2VL5 - chains A and B; structure by X-ray diffraction, 2.10 A resolution.

Chain A:
Protein: CIIC1 anticollagen fab
Source organism: Mus musculus
Notes: antibody fragment or engineered binder
Chain sequence (218 residues; numbered 1 to 218; the number before each row is that of its first residue):
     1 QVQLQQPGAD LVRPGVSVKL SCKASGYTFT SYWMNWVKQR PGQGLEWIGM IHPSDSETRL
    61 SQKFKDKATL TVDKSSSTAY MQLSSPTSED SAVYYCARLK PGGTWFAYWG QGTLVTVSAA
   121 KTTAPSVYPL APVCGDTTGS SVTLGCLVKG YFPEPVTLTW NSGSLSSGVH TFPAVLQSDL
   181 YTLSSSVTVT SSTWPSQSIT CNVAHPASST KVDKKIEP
Disulfides: C22-C96, C146-C201

Chain B:
Protein: CIIC1 anticollagen fab
Source organism: Mus musculus
Notes: antibody fragment or engineered binder
Chain sequence (218 residues; row label = number of the first residue in the row):
     1 DIVLTQSPAS LTVSLGQRAT ISCRASKSVD SYGNSFMEWY QQKPGQPPKL LIYRASNLES
    61 GIPARFSGSG SRTDFTLTIN PVEADDVATY YCQQSNEDPY TFGGGTKLEI KRADAAPTVS
   121 IFPPSSEQLT SGGASVVCFL NNFYPKDINV KWKIDGSERQ NGVLNSWTDQ DSKDSTYSMS
   181 STLTLTKDEY ERHNSYTCEA THKTSTSPIV KSFNRNEC
Disordered / not traced: 218
Disulfides: C23-C92, C138-C198

How chain A and chain B interact:
Residue-residue contacts - 66 pairs, chain A then chain B:
  Q39(A) with Q42(B), hydrogen bond; Y91(B)
  Q43(A) with Y91(B)
  G44(A) with Y91(B)
  L45(A) with P48(B), hydrophobic; Y91(B), hydrophobic; F102(B)
  W47(A) with D98(B); P99(B), hydrophobic; Y100(B)
  M50(A) with Y100(B), hydrophobic
  Y95(A) with Q42(B), hydrogen bond; Q46(B), hydrogen bond (side chain-backbone); P47(B), hydrophobic
  T104(A) with F36(B); R54(B), hydrogen bond; S95(B), hydrogen bond
  W105(A) with E38(B); L50(B); Y53(B), hydrophobic; R54(B)
  F106(A) with Y40(B); Q93(B)
  A107(A) with L50(B), hydrophobic; E59(B)
  W109(A) with Y40(B); P47(B), hydrophobic; P48(B)
  G110(A) with P47(B)
  Q111(A) with P47(B)
  Y128(A) with S125(B); E127(B); Q128(B)
  P129(A) with S125(B); E127(B)
  L130(A) with F122(B); V137(B), hydrophobic; F139(B), hydrophobic
  A131(A) with F122(B)
  P132(A) with F122(B)
  V133(A) with F213(B), hydrophobic
  C134(A) with E217(B)
  T143(A) with S120(B); F122(B)
  L147(A) with S135(B)
  K149(A) with Q128(B)
  H170(A) with N141(B); N142(B); S178(B), hydrogen bond
  F172(A) with F139(B), hydrophobic; N141(B); S166(B); T168(B); S178(B); M179(B); S180(B)
  P173(A) with S166(B), hydrogen bond (backbone-side chain); W167(B)
  V175(A) with L164(B), hydrophobic
  Q177(A) with L164(B)
  S184(A) with F139(B); S180(B)
  S185(A) with F139(B)
  S186(A) with F139(B); N141(B), hydrogen bond
  K214(A) with E127(B), salt bridge
Interface residues without a listed pair, chain A (40 interface residues in all): N35, S61, K100, G103, L144, G145, T171
Interface residues without a listed pair, chain B (41 interface residues in all): P123, S131, N165, D171

Overview:
40 residues of chain A face 41 of chain B across their interface; the contacts include 8 hydrogen bonds and 1
salt bridge. Among the polar pairs are K214(A)-E127(B), Q39(A)-Q42(B) and Y95(A)-Q42(B).
Here chain A is CIIC1 anticollagen fab and chain B is CIIC1 anticollagen fab, both from Mus musculus. Entry
2VL5 (Structure of anti-collagen type II FAb CIIC1) was determined by X-ray diffraction.
